7QSY - chains C and D of the 8 polymer chains in the assembly; structure by X-ray diffraction, 2.10 A resolution.

== Chain C ==
Protein: RubisCO large subunit
From: synthetic construct
Chain sequence (457 residues; numbered 1 to 457; the number before each row is that of its first residue):
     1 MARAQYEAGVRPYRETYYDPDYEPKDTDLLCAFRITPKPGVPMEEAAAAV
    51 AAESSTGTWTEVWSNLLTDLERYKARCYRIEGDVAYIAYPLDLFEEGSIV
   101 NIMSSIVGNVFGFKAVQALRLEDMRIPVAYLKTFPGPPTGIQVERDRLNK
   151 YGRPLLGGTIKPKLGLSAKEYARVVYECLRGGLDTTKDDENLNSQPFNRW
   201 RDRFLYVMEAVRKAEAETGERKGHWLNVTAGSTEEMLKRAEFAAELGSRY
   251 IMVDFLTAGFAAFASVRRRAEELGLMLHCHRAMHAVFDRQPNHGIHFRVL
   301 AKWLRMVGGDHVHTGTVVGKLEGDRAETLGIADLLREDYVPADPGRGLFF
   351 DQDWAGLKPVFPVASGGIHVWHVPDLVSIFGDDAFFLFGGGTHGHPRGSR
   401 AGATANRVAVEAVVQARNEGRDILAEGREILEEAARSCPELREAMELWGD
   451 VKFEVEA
Disordered / not traced: 1-5, 318-322, 449-457
Modified / non-standard residues: Lys187 (lysine nz-carboxylic acid; KCX)
Metal / ion sites: Mg2+: Lys187, Asp189, Glu190 (together with 2-carboxyarabinitol-1,5-diphosphate)
Small-molecule neighbours:
  - 2-carboxyarabinitol-1,5-diphosphate (CAP), molecule 1: Glu53, Thr58, Trp59, Asn109
  - 2-carboxyarabinitol-1,5-diphosphate (CAP), molecule 2: Thr159, Lys161, Lys163, Lys187, Asp189, Glu190, His280, Arg281, His284, His313, Gly315, Ser365, Gly366, Gly367, Phe388, Gly389, Gly390

== Chain D ==
Protein: RubisCO small subunit
From: synthetic construct
Chain sequence (99 residues; numbered 1 to 99; the number before each row is that of its first residue):
     1 MHTETFSYLPPLTDEEIKKQVEYILKNGWIPGIEYTDEPGPHNSYWSFWK
    51 LPFFNAETAEEVMEELEACREANPDCYIKITGYDNIRQGQVLSFVAYRP

== How chain C and chain D interact ==
Pairs across the interface (51; chain C residue first):
  Ile141(C) with Arg87(D)
  Gln142(C) with Arg87(D)
  Arg145(C) with Arg87(D)
  Asn149(C) with Glu4(D)
  Lys150(C) with Glu4(D), salt bridge
  Tyr151(C) with Thr5(D), hydrogen bond (backbone-side chain); Gln90(D); Leu92(D); Ser93(D)
  Gly152(C) with Val91(D), hydrogen bond (backbone-backbone); Leu92(D)
  Arg153(C) with Glu4(D), salt bridge; Thr5(D)
  Gly181(C) with Tyr8(D)
  Gly182(C) with Tyr8(D)
  Glu215(C) with Pro41(D)
  Thr218(C) with Met1(D); His2(D), hydrogen bond (backbone-backbone)
  Gly219(C) with Gly40(D); Pro41(D)
  Glu220(C) with His2(D); Thr3(D); Glu4(D), hydrogen bond (side chain-backbone); Ser7(D), hydrogen bond
  Arg221(C) with Glu4(D); Pro41(D), hydrogen bond (side chain-backbone); Ser44(D)
  Asp382(C) with Val91(D)
  Asp383(C) with Arg87(D), salt bridge
  Arg407(C) with Glu4(D), salt bridge; Tyr8(D)
  Val408(C) with Tyr8(D); Leu9(D)
  Glu411(C) with Glu4(D); Thr5(D); Phe6(D), hydrogen bond (side chain-backbone); Ser7(D), hydrogen bond (side chain-backbone); Tyr8(D), hydrogen bond (side chain-backbone); Leu9(D)
  Ala412(C) with Leu9(D)
  Gln415(C) with Phe6(D); Leu9(D); Leu12(D); Glu16(D), hydrogen bond; Gln20(D)
  Arg417(C) with Tyr23(D)
  Asn418(C) with Gln20(D), hydrogen bond; Tyr23(D); Leu92(D)
  Glu419(C) with Lys19(D)
  Ser437(C) with Pro10(D)
Other interface residues (no listed pair), chain C (32 interface residues in all): Leu148, Arg180, Asp184, Glu217, Thr404, Val414
Other interface residues (no listed pair), chain D (25 interface residues in all): His42, Asn43

== Overview ==
32 residues of chain C and 25 residues of chain D are in contact, with 11 hydrogen bonds and 4 salt bridges.
Polar contacts include Lys150(C)-Glu4(D), Arg153(C)-Glu4(D) and Asp383(C)-Arg87(D). Chain C binds
2-carboxyarabinitol-1,5-diphosphate. Lys187(C), Asp189(C) and Glu190(C) coordinate Mg2+.
Chain C is RubisCO large subunit and chain D is RubisCO small subunit, both from synthetic construct; the
structure, Non-obligately L8S8-complex forming RubisCO derived from ancestral sequence reconstruction and
rational engineering in L8S8 complex, was determined by X-ray diffraction, deposited together with 7QSW and
7QT1.
